2CXL - chain A; structure by X-ray diffraction, 3.20 A resolution.

# Chain A
Molecule: rap2 interacting protein x
Source organism: Mus musculus
Notes: fragment: RUN domain
Reference sequence: Q9D394 (Q9D394_MOUSE); residues 83-265 here correspond to UniProt positions 65-247 (UniProt number = residue number - 18)
Amino-acid sequence (190 residues; row label = number of the first residue in the row):
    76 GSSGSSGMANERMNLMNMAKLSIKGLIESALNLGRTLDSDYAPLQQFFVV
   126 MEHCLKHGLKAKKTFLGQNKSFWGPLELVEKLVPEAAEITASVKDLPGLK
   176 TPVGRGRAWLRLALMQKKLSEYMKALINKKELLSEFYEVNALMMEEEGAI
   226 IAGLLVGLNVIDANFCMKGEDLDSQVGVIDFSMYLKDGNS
Not modelled in the structure: 76-82, 137-143, 248-265
Sequence notes: cloning artifact (76-82); modified residue (83, 88, 91, 93, 126, 190, 198, 218-219, 242, 258)
Modified / non-standard residues: Mse83, Mse88, Mse91, Mse93, Mse126, Mse190, Mse198, Mse218, Mse219, Mse242 (selenomethionine; parent Met); Mse258 (selenomethionine)

# In short
Chain A is rap2 interacting protein x (Mus musculus); the structure, RUN domain of Rap2 interacting protein x,
crystallized in I422 space group, was determined by X-ray diffraction (same publication as 2DWG, 2DWK and
2CXF).
